Entry 7KBD (electron microscopy, 3.38 A resolution); this record covers chains A and J of the 10 polymer chains in the assembly.

# Chain A
Protein: Histone H3.2
Organism: Xenopus laevis
UniProtKB: P84233 (H32_XENLA); residues 0-135 here correspond to UniProt positions 1-136 (UniProt number = residue number + 1)
Amino-acid sequence (136 residues; numbered 0 to 135; the number before each row is that of its first residue; numbering starts at 0):
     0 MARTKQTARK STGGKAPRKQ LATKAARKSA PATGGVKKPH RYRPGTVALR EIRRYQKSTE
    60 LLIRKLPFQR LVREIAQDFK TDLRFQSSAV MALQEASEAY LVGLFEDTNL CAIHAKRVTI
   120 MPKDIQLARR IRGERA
Disordered / not traced: 0-37, 135
Curated features (UniProtKB/Swiss-Prot):
  - modified residue: Arg2 (Asymmetric dimethylarginine), Thr3 (Phosphothreonine), Lys4 (Allysine), Gln5 (5-glutamyl dopamine), Thr6 (Phosphothreonine), Arg8 (Citrulline), Lys9 (N6,N6,N6-trimethyllysine), Ser10 (ADP-ribosylserine), Thr11 (Phosphothreonine), Lys14 (N6-(2-hydroxyisobutyryl)lysine), Arg17 (Asymmetric dimethylarginine), Lys18 (N6-(2-hydroxyisobutyryl)lysine), Lys23 (N6-(2-hydroxyisobutyryl)lysine), Arg26 (Citrulline), Lys27 (N6,N6,N6-trimethyllysine), Ser28 (ADP-ribosylserine), Lys36 (N6,N6,N6-trimethyllysine), Lys37 (N6-methyllysine), Tyr41 (Phosphotyrosine), Lys56 (N6,N6,N6-trimethyllysine) and 8 more in UniProt
  - lipidation: Cys110 (S-palmitoyl cysteine)
Reported in the primary citation:
  - post-translational modification sites: Thr3

# Chain J
Molecule: 151-nt DNA strand
Organism: Xenopus laevis
Sequence (151 nucleotides; each row starts with the number of its first residue):
     1 TATCACAATC CCGGTGCCGA GGCCGCTCAA TTGGTCGTAG ACAGCTCTAG CACCGCTTAA
    61 ACGCACGTAC GCGCTGTCCC CCGCGTTTTA ACCGCCAAGG GGATTACTCC CTAGTCTCCA
   121 GGCACGTGTC AGATATAGAT TGTGATATCC T

# Interface between chain A and chain J
Pairs across the interface (23; chain A residue first):
  His39(A) - DA7(J)  sugar contact
  Arg40(A) - DG83(J)  sugar contact
  Arg40(A) - DC84(J)  sugar contact
  Tyr41(A) - DA7(J)  sugar contact
  Tyr41(A) - DG83(J)  sugar contact
  Tyr41(A) - DC84(J)  phosphate contact
  Pro43(A) - DC82(J)  phosphate contact
  Pro43(A) - DG83(J)  phosphate contact
  Gly44(A) - DG83(J)  hydrogen bond to the phosphate
  Thr45(A) - DG83(J)  phosphate contact
  Val46(A) - DG83(J)  phosphate contact
  Val46(A) - DC84(J)  phosphate contact
  Ala47(A) - DG83(J)  hydrogen bond to the phosphate
  Arg49(A) - DA8(J)  salt bridge to the phosphate
  Arg49(A) - DT9(J)  salt bridge to the phosphate
  Lys56(A) - DC10(J)  salt bridge to the phosphate
  Arg63(A) - DA91(J)  phosphate contact
  Arg63(A) - DC92(J)  salt bridge to the phosphate
  Lys64(A) - DC92(J)  hydrogen bond to the phosphate
  Leu65(A) - DC92(J)  hydrogen bond to the phosphate
  Pro66(A) - DA91(J)  phosphate contact
  Arg69(A) - DA91(J)  salt bridge to the phosphate
  Arg83(A) - DG101(J)  sugar contact
Also at the interface, not in a pair above, chain A (17 interface residues in all): Arg42
Also at the interface, not in a pair above, chain J (12 interface residues in all): DG99, DG100

# In short
17 residues of chain A and 12 residues of chain J are in contact; the contacts include 4 hydrogen bonds and 5
salt bridges. Polar pairs include Gly44(A)-DG83(J), Ala47(A)-DG83(J) and Lys64(A)-DC92(J). The paper reports a
modification site at Thr3(A).
Chain A is Histone H3.2 and chain J is a 151-nt DNA strand, both from Xenopus laevis; the structure,
Nucleosome in interphase chromosome formed in Xenopus egg extract (oligo fraction), was determined by electron
microscopy together with 7KBE and 7KBF from the same study.
